3UG0 - chain A; structure by X-ray diffraction, 2.09 A resolution.

# Chain A
Protein: Green fluorescent protein
From: Aequorea victoria
UniProtKB: P42212 (GFP_AEQVI); aligned to UniProt positions 2-229 over residues 2-229
Amino-acid sequence (227 residues; row label = number of the first residue in the row; note: 2 numbers in that range are skipped by the numbering (no residue carries them; nothing is unmodelled there)):
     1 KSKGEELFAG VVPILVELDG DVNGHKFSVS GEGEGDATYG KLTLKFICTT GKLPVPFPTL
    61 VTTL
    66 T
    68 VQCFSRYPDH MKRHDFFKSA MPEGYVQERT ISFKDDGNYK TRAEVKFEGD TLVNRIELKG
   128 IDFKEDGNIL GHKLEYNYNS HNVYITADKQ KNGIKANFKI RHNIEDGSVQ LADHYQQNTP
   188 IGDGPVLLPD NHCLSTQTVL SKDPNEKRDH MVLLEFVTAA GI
Construct notes: expression tag (1); engineered mutation A9 (Thr in P42212), F57 (Trp in P42212), R80 (Gln in P42212), S99 (Phe in P42212), T153 (Met in P42212), A163 (Val in P42212), C200 (Tyr in P42212), T205 (Ser in P42212), V206 (Ala in P42212)
Modified / non-standard residues: T66 ({2-[(1R,2R)-1-amino-2-hydroxypropyl]-4-(4-hydroxybenzylidene)-5-oxo-4,5-dihydro-1H-imidazol-1-yl}acetic acid; CRO)
Glycans and other covalent adducts: covalent link L64-T66; covalent link T66-V68

# Overview
Chain A is Green fluorescent protein (Aequorea victoria); the structure, Crystal structure of a Trp-less green
fluorescent protein translated by the simplified genetic code, was determined by X-ray diffraction, deposited
together with 3UFZ.
